PDB entry 7FDN | X-ray diffraction, 1.90 A resolution | chains A and B

Chain A (and B):
Protein: Transcription factor EGL1
Source organism: Arabidopsis thaliana
Notes: chain B of this document is another copy of the same molecule, construct and numbering; everything in this record applies to it too
Reference sequence: Q9CAD0 (EGL1_ARATH); numbering as in UniProt (aligned over 8-205)
Chain sequence (198 residues; each row starts with the number of its first residue):
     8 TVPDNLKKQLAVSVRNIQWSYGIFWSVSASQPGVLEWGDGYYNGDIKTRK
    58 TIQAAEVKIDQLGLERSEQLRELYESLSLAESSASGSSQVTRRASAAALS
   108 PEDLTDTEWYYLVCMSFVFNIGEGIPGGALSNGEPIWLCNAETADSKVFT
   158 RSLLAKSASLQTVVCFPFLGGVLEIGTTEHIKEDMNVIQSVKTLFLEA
Not modelled in the structure: 8-10, 57-65, 87-103 (chain B: 8-10, 57-64, 87-102)
Metal / ion sites: Na+ near T157 (its only coordinating residue here)

How chain A and chain B interact:
Contacting residue pairs (30; chain A residue first):
  K54(A) with E109(B), salt bridge
  S83(A) with L161(B)
  L84(A) with V120(B); F124(B); L161(B), hydrophobic
  L86(A) with F124(B), hydrophobic; T157(B); R158(B); L161(B), hydrophobic
  S107(A) with D113(B), hydrogen bond
  P108(A) with D113(B); W116(B)
  E109(A) with K54(B), salt bridge; L111(B); T112(B); D113(B), hydrogen bond (side chain-backbone)
  L111(A) with E109(B)
  T112(A) with E109(B)
  D113(A) with S107(B), hydrogen bond; P108(B); E109(B), hydrogen bond (backbone-side chain)
  W116(A) with P108(B); W116(B), hydrophobic
  F124(A) with L84(B); L86(B), hydrophobic
  T157(A) with L86(B)
  R158(A) with L86(B)
  L161(A) with S83(B); L84(B), hydrophobic; L86(B), hydrophobic
Other interface residues (no listed pair), chain A (18 interface residues in all): S85, V120, S164
Other interface residues (no listed pair), chain B (17 interface residues in all): S85

Summary:
18 residues of chain A and 17 residues of chain B are in contact, with 4 hydrogen bonds and 2 salt bridges.
Polar pairs include K54(A)-E109(B), S107(A)-D113(B) and E109(A)-D113(B).
Both chains are Transcription factor EGL1 (Arabidopsis thaliana). Entry 7FDN (Crystal structure of
transcription factor WER in complex with EGL3) was determined by X-ray diffraction (same publication as 7FDL,
7FDM and 7FDO).
